9LR9 - chains I and J of the 35 polymer chains in the assembly; structure by electron microscopy, 3.30 A resolution.

== Chain I (and J) ==
Name: Hexon protein
Source organism: Bovine adenovirus 3
Notes: chain J of this document is another copy of the same molecule, construct and numbering; everything in this record applies to it too
UniProt: P03278 (CAPSH_ADEB3); residue numbers follow UniProt; this construct covers 1-911
Sequence (911 residues; numbered 1 to 911; the number before each row is that of its first residue):
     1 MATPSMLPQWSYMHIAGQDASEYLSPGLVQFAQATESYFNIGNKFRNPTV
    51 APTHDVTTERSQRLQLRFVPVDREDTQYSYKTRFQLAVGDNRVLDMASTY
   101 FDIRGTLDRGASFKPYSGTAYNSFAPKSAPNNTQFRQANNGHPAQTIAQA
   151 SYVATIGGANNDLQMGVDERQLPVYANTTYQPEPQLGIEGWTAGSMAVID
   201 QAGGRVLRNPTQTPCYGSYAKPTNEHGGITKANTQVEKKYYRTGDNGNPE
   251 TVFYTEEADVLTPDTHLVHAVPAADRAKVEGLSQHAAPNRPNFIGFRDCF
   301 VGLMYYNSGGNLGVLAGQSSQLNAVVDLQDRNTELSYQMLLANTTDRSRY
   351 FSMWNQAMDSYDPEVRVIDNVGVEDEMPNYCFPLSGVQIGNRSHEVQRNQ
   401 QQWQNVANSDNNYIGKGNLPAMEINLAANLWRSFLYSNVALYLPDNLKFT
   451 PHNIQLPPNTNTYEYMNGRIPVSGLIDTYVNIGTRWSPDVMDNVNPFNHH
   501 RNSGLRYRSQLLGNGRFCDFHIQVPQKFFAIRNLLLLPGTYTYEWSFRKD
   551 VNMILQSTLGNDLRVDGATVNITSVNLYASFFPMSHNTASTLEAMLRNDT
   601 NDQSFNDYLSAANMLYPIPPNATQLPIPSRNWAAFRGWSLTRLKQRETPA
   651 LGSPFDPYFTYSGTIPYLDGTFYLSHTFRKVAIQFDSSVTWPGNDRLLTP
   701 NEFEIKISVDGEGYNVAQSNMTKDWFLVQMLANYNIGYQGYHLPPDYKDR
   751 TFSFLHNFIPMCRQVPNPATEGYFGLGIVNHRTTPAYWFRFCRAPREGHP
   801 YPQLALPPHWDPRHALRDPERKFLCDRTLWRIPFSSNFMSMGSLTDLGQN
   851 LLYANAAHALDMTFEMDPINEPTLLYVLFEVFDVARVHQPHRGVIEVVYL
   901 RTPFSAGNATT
Disordered / not traced: 1-3, 788-793, 909-911 (chain J: 1, 911)
Swiss-Prot annotation at these positions:
  - site: Gly-737 (Involved in interaction with pre-protein VI)
  - modified residue: Ala-2 (N-acetylalanine), Tyr-899 (Phosphotyrosine)

== Chain I / chain J interface ==
Contacting residue pairs (385):
  Pro-4(I) with Leu-851(J)
  Ser-5(I) with Asn-855(J)
  Trp-10(I) with Ala-634(J), hydrophobic; Leu-844(J), hydrophobic; Gly-848(J); Gln-849(J); Thr-902(J)
  Tyr-12(I) with Arg-886(J), hydrogen bond (backbone-side chain)
  Met-13(I) with Val-884(J), hydrophobic; Arg-886(J); Val-898(J); Leu-900(J), hydrophobic
  His-14(I) with Ser-604(J); Arg-886(J)
  Ile-15(I) with Leu-844(J); Phe-882(J), hydrophobic; Leu-900(J), hydrophobic; Thr-902(J)
  Tyr-23(I) with Thr-600(J), hydrogen bond (backbone-side chain)
  Leu-24(I) with Asn-601(J)
  Ser-25(I) with Thr-600(J); Asn-601(J), hydrogen bond (backbone-side chain)
  Gly-27(I) with Met-595(J)
  Leu-28(I) with Leu-592(J), hydrophobic; Met-595(J); Leu-596(J), hydrophobic; Asn-601(J)
  Phe-31(I) with Thr-588(J); Leu-592(J), hydrophobic
  Tyr-38(I) with Phe-582(J), hydrophobic
  Phe-39(I) with Phe-582(J), hydrophobic; Leu-592(J), hydrophobic
  Ile-41(I) with Leu-535(J), hydrophobic; Leu-592(J), hydrophobic
  Asn-43(I) with Asn-533(J), hydrogen bond
  Lys-44(I) with Asp-95(J), salt bridge; Asn-533(J); Leu-535(J); Gln-603(J); Ser-604(J), hydrogen bond (backbone-backbone); Phe-605(J)
  Phe-45(I) with Asn-601(J); Asp-602(J); Ser-604(J)
  Arg-46(I) with Ser-604(J); Asn-606(J); Ser-843(J); Phe-882(J)
  Pro-48(I) with Ser-843(J)
  Thr-49(I) with Gly-842(J); Ser-843(J), hydrogen bond; Leu-844(J)
  Val-50(I) with Leu-844(J), hydrophobic; Gln-849(J)
  Ala-51(I) with Met-841(J); Leu-844(J), hydrogen bond (backbone-backbone); Gln-849(J)
  Pro-52(I) with Asp-846(J)
  Thr-53(I) with Gln-849(J), hydrogen bond
  Val-56(I) with Met-841(J), hydrophobic; Asp-846(J)
  Thr-57(I) with Ser-836(J), hydrogen bond; Asp-846(J)
  Glu-59(I) with Arg-696(J); Ser-836(J)
  Ser-61(I) with Asn-694(J); Asp-695(J)
  Gln-62(I) with Asn-694(J), hydrogen bond (backbone-backbone); Asp-695(J); Arg-696(J), hydrogen bond (backbone-side chain)
  Arg-63(I) with Asp-695(J), salt bridge; Arg-696(J); Leu-697(J), hydrogen bond (side chain-backbone); Leu-698(J)
  Leu-64(I) with Arg-696(J), hydrogen bond (backbone-backbone); Tyr-738(J); Phe-838(J), hydrophobic
  Gln-65(I) with Leu-698(J); Lys-723(J), hydrogen bond (side chain-backbone); Asp-724(J); Leu-727(J)
  Arg-67(I) with Tyr-714(J)
  Asp-95(I) with Tyr-738(J); Gln-739(J), hydrogen bond
  Ala-97(I) with Gln-739(J); Gly-740(J)
  Ser-98(I) with Gly-740(J)
  Tyr-100(I) with Lys-723(J)
  Asp-102(I) with Gly-713(J); Lys-723(J), salt bridge
  Arg-104(I) with Gly-711(J); Glu-712(J), hydrogen bond (side chain-backbone); Gly-713(J)
  Phe-113(I) with Trp-810(J)
  Lys-114(I) with Trp-810(J)
  Pro-115(I) with Val-371(J); Gly-483(J); Trp-810(J)
  Tyr-116(I) with Asn-370(J); Val-371(J); Gly-372(J); Ile-482(J), hydrophobic; Trp-810(J), hydrogen bond
  Ser-117(I) with Val-371(J), hydrogen bond (backbone-backbone); Gly-372(J); Val-373(J), hydrogen bond (backbone-backbone); Glu-374(J)
  Gly-118(I) with Val-373(J); Glu-374(J); Asp-375(J)
  Ala-120(I) with Tyr-479(J); Ile-482(J), hydrophobic; Leu-806(J), hydrophobic
  Tyr-121(I) with Thr-783(J), hydrogen bond (backbone-side chain); Thr-784(J); Gln-803(J); Ala-805(J); Leu-806(J), hydrogen bond (side chain-backbone); Pro-807(J); Pro-808(J)
  Asn-122(I) with Thr-784(J); Tyr-787(J); Gln-803(J), hydrogen bond
  Ser-123(I) with Asn-425(J), hydrogen bond (backbone-side chain); Ala-428(J); Thr-784(J)
  Phe-124(I) with Ala-428(J); Asn-429(J); Arg-432(J); Thr-784(J); Tyr-787(J), hydrophobic
  Ala-125(I) with Tyr-787(J)
  Pro-126(I) with Glu-423(J); Tyr-787(J)
  Lys-127(I) with Asp-375(J), salt bridge; Glu-376(J); Glu-423(J), hydrogen bond (backbone-side chain)
  Ser-128(I) with Glu-423(J)
  Asn-131(I) with Pro-800(J); Pro-802(J)
  Asn-132(I) with His-799(J), hydrogen bond; Pro-800(J)
  Gln-149(I) with Gly-798(J); His-799(J)
  Ser-151(I) with Gly-798(J), hydrogen bond (side chain-backbone)
  Pro-184(I) with Arg-782(J); Pro-785(J); Gly-798(J); His-799(J); Tyr-801(J), hydrophobic
  Gln-185(I) with Asn-780(J); Arg-782(J); Arg-790(J); Glu-797(J)
  Leu-186(I) with Glu-797(J); Gly-798(J)
  Gly-187(I) with Glu-797(J)
  Ile-188(I) with Glu-797(J)
  Glu-189(I) with His-269(J), salt bridge; Phe-789(J)
  Trp-191(I) with Ser-128(J), hydrogen bond (side chain-backbone); Pro-130(J); Ile-147(J), hydrophobic; Leu-282(J), hydrogen bond (side chain-backbone); Ser-283(J)
  Thr-192(I) with Glu-280(J); Ser-283(J)
  Met-196(I) with Ile-147(J), hydrophobic; Val-279(J), hydrophobic; Leu-282(J), hydrophobic
  Arg-205(I) with His-799(J); Tyr-801(J)
  Leu-207(I) with Tyr-801(J), hydrophobic; Pro-802(J)
  Cys-215(I) with Tyr-787(J); Pro-800(J), hydrophobic
  Tyr-216(I) with Asp-375(J), hydrogen bond
  Ser-218(I) with Pro-802(J); Gln-803(J), hydrogen bond (backbone-backbone)
  Tyr-219(I) with Gln-803(J); Leu-804(J), hydrophobic; Ala-805(J); Pro-807(J); Pro-808(J)
  Ala-220(I) with Gln-803(J), hydrogen bond (backbone-backbone); Leu-804(J)
  Lys-221(I) with Arg-813(J); His-814(J); Ala-815(J)
  Pro-222(I) with Phe-774(J); Leu-804(J), hydrophobic
  Thr-223(I) with Phe-774(J)
  Asn-224(I) with Phe-774(J)
  Glu-225(I) with Phe-774(J)
  His-226(I) with Asn-780(J), hydrogen bond (backbone-side chain)
  Gly-227(I) with Leu-776(J); Leu-804(J)
  Ile-229(I) with Arg-782(J); Tyr-801(J), hydrophobic; Pro-802(J), hydrophobic
  Glu-256(I) with Tyr-801(J), hydrogen bond
  Val-260(I) with Pro-802(J), hydrophobic
  Leu-261(I) with Asp-811(J); Arg-813(J)
  Pro-263(I) with Trp-810(J); Asp-811(J)
  Asp-264(I) with Trp-810(J)
  Pro-288(I) with Glu-376(J)
  Asn-289(I) with Trp-810(J)
  Phe-293(I) with Val-371(J)
  Phe-300(I) with Gln-718(J)
  Thr-345(I) with Leu-743(J)
  Asp-346(I) with Asp-746(J)
  Arg-349(I) with Leu-743(J); Asp-749(J), salt bridge; Leu-755(J); His-756(J)
  Phe-351(I) with Leu-743(J), hydrophobic; Leu-755(J), hydrophobic
  Ser-352(I) with Pro-760(J)
  Met-353(I) with Val-716(J), hydrophobic; Ala-717(J), hydrophobic; Phe-726(J), hydrophobic; Tyr-741(J), hydrophobic
  Trp-354(I) with Tyr-741(J)
  Met-377(I) with Phe-124(J), hydrophobic
  Tyr-380(I) with Leu-384(J), hydrophobic
  Cys-381(I) with Cys-381(J), hydrophobic
  Phe-382(I) with Pro-126(J), hydrophobic
  Pro-383(I) with Pro-126(J)
  Leu-384(I) with Ser-128(J); Ala-129(J); Arg-796(J)
  Gly-386(I) with Ala-129(J); Pro-130(J)
  Val-387(I) with Ile-147(J); Ala-148(J); Gln-149(J)
  Ile-389(I) with Ile-147(J), hydrophobic
  Arg-392(I) with Thr-243(J), hydrogen bond (backbone-side chain)
  Ser-393(I) with Arg-242(J); Thr-243(J)
  His-394(I) with Tyr-241(J); Arg-242(J), hydrogen bond (backbone-backbone); Gly-244(J); Asp-245(J), salt bridge
  Glu-395(I) with Lys-239(J); Tyr-240(J); Tyr-241(J)
  Val-396(I) with Tyr-240(J), hydrogen bond (backbone-backbone); Arg-242(J)
  Arg-398(I) with Asn-161(J)
  Trp-403(I) with Asn-161(J); Tyr-240(J), hydrophobic; Arg-242(J), hydrogen bond (backbone-side chain); Gly-247(J); Asn-248(J), hydrogen bond; Pro-249(J)
  Asn-405(I) with Arg-242(J), hydrogen bond; Asp-245(J)
  Asn-408(I) with His-142(J), hydrogen bond; Pro-143(J)
  Ser-409(I) with Gln-145(J), hydrogen bond
  Asn-411(I) with Phe-135(J); Gln-137(J); Gln-145(J)
  Asn-412(I) with Gln-145(J); Thr-146(J), hydrogen bond (side chain-backbone); Tyr-241(J)
  Tyr-413(I) with Thr-146(J), hydrogen bond (backbone-backbone); Ala-148(J)
  Ile-414(I) with Thr-146(J); Ala-148(J); Tyr-241(J), hydrophobic; Thr-251(J); Phe-253(J), hydrophobic
  Gly-415(I) with Ala-148(J); Gln-149(J); Ala-150(J), hydrogen bond (backbone-backbone)
  Lys-416(I) with Gln-149(J); Ala-150(J); Ile-199(J); Glu-250(J)
  Gly-417(I) with Gln-149(J), hydrogen bond (backbone-side chain); Ala-150(J), hydrogen bond (backbone-backbone); Ser-151(J); Ile-199(J)
  Asn-418(I) with Gln-149(J), hydrogen bond (backbone-side chain); Ile-188(J), hydrogen bond (side chain-backbone)
  Leu-419(I) with Gln-149(J)
  Ala-421(I) with Leu-384(J)
  Met-422(I) with Cys-381(J), hydrophobic; Phe-382(J); Pro-383(J), hydrophobic; Leu-384(J), hydrophobic; Met-422(J), hydrophobic
  Glu-423(I) with Cys-381(J); Phe-382(J), hydrogen bond (backbone-backbone)
  Ile-424(I) with Cys-381(J), hydrophobic; Ile-424(J), hydrophobic
  Leu-426(I) with Leu-426(J), hydrophobic
  Asn-429(I) with Pro-378(J); Asn-379(J), hydrogen bond (side chain-backbone); Leu-426(J)
  Leu-430(I) with Leu-430(J), hydrophobic
  Arg-432(I) with Met-377(J)
  Ser-433(I) with Glu-374(J); Met-377(J)
  Tyr-436(I) with Glu-376(J)
  Ser-437(I) with Glu-374(J); Glu-376(J)
  Asn-438(I) with Glu-374(J)
  Leu-441(I) with Glu-376(J)
  His-500(I) with Glu-374(J), salt bridge
  Arg-501(I) with Glu-374(J), salt bridge
  Arg-506(I) with Val-371(J)
  Tyr-507(I) with Arg-485(J); Pro-760(J)
  Gln-510(I) with Gly-483(J); Thr-484(J); Arg-485(J); Cys-762(J)
  Leu-511(I) with Gln-718(J); Cys-762(J); Arg-821(J), hydrogen bond (backbone-side chain)
  Leu-512(I) with Cys-762(J); Gln-764(J), hydrogen bond (backbone-side chain)
  Gly-513(I) with Thr-484(J); Cys-762(J); Gln-764(J)
  Asn-514(I) with Ile-482(J), hydrogen bond (side chain-backbone); Thr-484(J); Arg-763(J); Gln-764(J), hydrogen bond (backbone-side chain)
  Gly-515(I) with His-809(J)
  Arg-516(I) with His-809(J), hydrogen bond (backbone-backbone); Trp-810(J); Asp-811(J), hydrogen bond (side chain-backbone); His-814(J)
  Phe-517(I) with Gln-764(J); His-814(J); Leu-816(J); Arg-817(J)
  Cys-518(I) with Gln-764(J)
  Asp-519(I) with Pro-819(J); Arg-821(J), hydrogen bond (backbone-side chain)
  Phe-520(I) with Arg-821(J)
  His-521(I) with Asp-710(J), salt bridge; Gly-713(J), hydrogen bond (side chain-backbone); Asn-715(J), hydrogen bond (side chain-backbone); Ala-717(J); Gln-718(J); Lys-723(J); Arg-821(J)
  Ile-522(I) with Gln-718(J)
  Gln-523(I) with Asn-715(J), hydrogen bond (side chain-backbone); Val-716(J); Ala-717(J); Lys-723(J)
  Tyr-578(I) with Gly-713(J); Tyr-714(J); Lys-723(J)
  Phe-581(I) with Tyr-738(J)
  Phe-582(I) with Tyr-738(J), hydrophobic; Asn-837(J)
  Pro-583(I) with Tyr-738(J); Asn-837(J)
  Gln-739(I) with Phe-39(J), hydrogen bond (side chain-backbone); Asn-40(J); Lys-44(J), hydrogen bond
  Ala-786(I) with Phe-382(J); Leu-419(J), hydrophobic
  Tyr-787(I) with Phe-382(J), hydrophobic; Leu-419(J), hydrophobic
  Ala-794(I) with Pro-378(J)
  Pro-795(I) with Tyr-380(J)
  Arg-796(I) with Tyr-380(J); Phe-382(J); Asn-418(J); Leu-419(J), hydrogen bond (side chain-backbone); Ala-421(J)
  Glu-797(I) with Asn-418(J)
  Gly-798(I) with Leu-419(J)
  Met-839(I) with Tyr-38(J)
  Met-841(I) with Tyr-38(J), hydrophobic
Other interface residues (no listed pair), chain I (195 interface residues in all): Gln-9, Ala-16, Thr-58, Arg-60, Ala-111, Thr-119, Pro-130, Glu-183, Gly-190, Gly-204, Val-206, Gly-217, Gly-228, Asp-259, Pro-291, Gln-404, Ala-407, Asp-410, Asn-576, Ser-580, His-799, Pro-800
Other interface residues (no listed pair), chain J (197 interface residues in all): Val-56, Val-93, Asn-132, Gly-187, Gly-190, Asp-200, Ala-202, Asp-369, Pro-420, His-452, Asn-481, Met-584, Asn-598, Ala-633, Met-730, Gly-737, His-742, Phe-758, Met-761, Gly-772, Val-779, Trp-788, Pro-812, Met-839, Thr-845, Ala-885

== Summary ==
Chain I and chain J form an interface of 195 and 197 residues respectively, with 63 hydrogen bonds and 10 salt
bridges. Among the polar pairs are Lys-44(I)/Asp-95(J), Arg-63(I)/Asp-695(J) and Asp-102(I)/Lys-723(J).
Chain I and chain J are both Hexon protein (Bovine adenovirus 3); the structure, Local reconstruction of
bovine adenovirus type 3 capsid, was determined by electron microscopy.
